Entry 2G9J (solution NMR); this record covers chains C and D of the 4 polymer chains in the assembly.

Chain C (and D):
Name: Tropomyosin 1 alpha chain
From: Rattus norvegicus
Notes: fragment: TM9a(251-284); chain D of this document is another copy of the same molecule, construct and numbering; everything in this record applies to it too
Reference sequence: Q63609 (TPM1_RAT); numbering as in UniProt (aligned over 251-284)
Chain sequence (37 residues; numbered 248 to 284; the number before each row is that of its first residue):
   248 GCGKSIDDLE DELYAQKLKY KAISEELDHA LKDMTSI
Construct notes: cloning artifact (248-250); engineered mutation Lys-279 (Asn in Q63609)

Interface between chain C and chain D:
Residue-residue contacts (19):
  Gly-248(C) / Cys-249(D)
  Gly-248(C) / Ile-253(D)
  Gly-248(C) / Glu-257(D)
  Cys-249(C) / Cys-249(D)
  Ile-253(C) / Ile-253(D)
  Leu-256(C) / Glu-257(D)
  Leu-256(C) / Leu-260(D)
  Glu-257(C) / Leu-256(D)
  Glu-259(C) / Leu-260(D)
  Glu-259(C) / Lys-264(D)
  Leu-260(C) / Leu-256(D)
  Leu-260(C) / Glu-259(D)
  Leu-260(C) / Leu-260(D)
  Gln-263(C) / Tyr-267(D)
  Lys-264(C) / Glu-259(D)
  Lys-266(C) / Tyr-267(D)
  Ile-270(C) / Ile-270(D)
  Ile-270(C) / Leu-274(D)
  Leu-274(C) / Leu-274(D)
Interface residues without a listed pair, chain C (15 interface residues in all): Gly-250, Tyr-267, Ile-284
Interface residues without a listed pair, chain D (13 interface residues in all): Gln-263, Lys-266, Ile-284

Summary:
The interface between chain C and chain D involves 15 residues on one side and 13 on the other.
Chain C and chain D are both Tropomyosin 1 alpha chain (Rattus norvegicus); the structure, Complex of
TM1a(1-14)Zip with TM9a(251-284): a model for the polymerization domain ("overlap region") of tropomyosin,
Northeast ..., was determined by solution NMR.
